Entry 1PXS (X-ray diffraction, 2.20 A resolution); this record covers chain A.

# Chain A
Molecule: Bacteriorhodopsin
Source organism: Halobacterium salinarum
UniProt: P02945 (BACR_HALN1); residues 1-249 here correspond to UniProt positions 14-262 (UniProt number = residue number + 13)
Amino-acid sequence (249 residues; row label = number of the first residue in the row):
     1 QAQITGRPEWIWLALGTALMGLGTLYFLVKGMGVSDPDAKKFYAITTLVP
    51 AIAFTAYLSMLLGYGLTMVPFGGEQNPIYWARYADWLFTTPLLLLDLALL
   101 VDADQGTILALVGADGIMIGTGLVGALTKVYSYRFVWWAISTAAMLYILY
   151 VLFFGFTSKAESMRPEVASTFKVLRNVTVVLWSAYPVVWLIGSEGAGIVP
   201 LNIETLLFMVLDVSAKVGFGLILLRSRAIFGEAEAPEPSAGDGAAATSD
Disordered / not traced: 1-4, 232-249
Covalently attached groups: retinal (RET) linked to Lys216
Differences from the reference sequence: engineered mutation Ala56 (Met69 in P02945)
Ligand contacts: retinal (RET): Tyr83, Trp86, Thr89, Thr90, Leu93, Met118, Ile119, Gly122, Trp138, Ser141, Thr142, Met145, Trp182, Tyr185, Pro186, Trp189, Asp212, Ala215
Swiss-Prot annotation at these positions:
  - site: Asp85 (Primary proton acceptor)
  - modified residue: Gln1 (Pyrrolidone carboxylic acid), Lys216 (N6-(retinylidene)lysine)

# Overview
Covalently linked retinal: at Lys216.
Chain A is Bacteriorhodopsin (Halobacterium salinarum); the structure, Structure of Met56Ala mutant of
Bacteriorhodopsin, was determined by X-ray diffraction (same publication as 1PXR and 1PY6).
